2FDC - chains D and A; structure by X-ray diffraction, 3.30 A resolution.

[Chain D]
Molecule: 20-nt DNA strand
Sequence (20 nucleotides; each row starts with the number of its first residue):
     1 CGGCTCCATC TCTACCGCAA
Disordered / not traced: 1-14, 20

[Chain A]
Name: UvrABC system protein B
From: Bacillus caldotenax
UniProt: P56981 (UVRB_BACCA); aligned to UniProt positions 1-658 over residues 1-658 (the alignment contains insertions or deletions, so no single offset holds)
Sequence (658 residues; numbered 1 to 658; the number before each row is that of its first residue):
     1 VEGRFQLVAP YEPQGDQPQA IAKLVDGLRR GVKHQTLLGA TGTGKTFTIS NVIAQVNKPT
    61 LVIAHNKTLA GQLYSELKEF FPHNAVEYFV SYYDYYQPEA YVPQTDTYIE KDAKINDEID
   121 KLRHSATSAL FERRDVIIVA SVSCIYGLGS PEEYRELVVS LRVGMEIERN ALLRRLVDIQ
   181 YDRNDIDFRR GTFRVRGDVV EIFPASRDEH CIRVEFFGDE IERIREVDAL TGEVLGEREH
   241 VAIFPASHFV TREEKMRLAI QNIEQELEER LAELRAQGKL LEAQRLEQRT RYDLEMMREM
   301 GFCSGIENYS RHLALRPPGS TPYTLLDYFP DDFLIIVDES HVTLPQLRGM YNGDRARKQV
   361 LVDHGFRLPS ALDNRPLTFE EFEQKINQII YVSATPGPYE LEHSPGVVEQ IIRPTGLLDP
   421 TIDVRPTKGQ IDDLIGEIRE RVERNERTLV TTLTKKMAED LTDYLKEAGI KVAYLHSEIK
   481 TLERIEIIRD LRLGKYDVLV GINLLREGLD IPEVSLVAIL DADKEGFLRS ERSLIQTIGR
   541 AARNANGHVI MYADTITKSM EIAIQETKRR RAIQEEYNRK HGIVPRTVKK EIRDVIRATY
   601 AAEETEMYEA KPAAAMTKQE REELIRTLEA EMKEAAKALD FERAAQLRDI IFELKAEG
Disordered / not traced: 160-242, 477-482, 595-658
From the paper describing this entry:
  - binding site for the 20-nt DNA strand (chain D): Lys67, Ser91, Tyr92, Tyr93, Tyr96, Pro98, Lys111, Ser141, Ser143, Phe249, Phe302, Ser304, Ile306, Leu313, Gln346, Arg357
  - binding site for the 20-nt DNA strand: Tyr96, Gln97, Phe527
  - mutagenesis - K111A (about 50%), F249A, F527A: decreased catalytic activity (citing earlier work)
  - mutagenesis - Y92A/Y93A: increased binding to undamaged DNA (citing earlier work)
  - contacts within the chain: Tyr92-Tyr93 (pi stacking), Tyr93-Tyr96 (pi stacking)
  - mutagenesis - Y95A: decreased binding to 50-mer dsDNA
  - mutagenesis - Y95A: decreased catalytic activity on 50-mer dsDNA

[How chain D and chain A interact]
Contacting residue pairs (33; chain D residue first):
  DC15(D) with His65(A), sugar contact; Asn66(A), sugar contact; Lys67(A), phosphate contact; Ser141(A), phosphate contact; Gln346(A), hydrogen bond to the sugar; Met350(A), base contact
  DC16(D) with Ser91(A), hydrogen bond to the phosphate; Ser141(A), hydrogen bond to the phosphate; Ser143(A), phosphate contact; Tyr146(A), sugar contact
  DG17(D) with Ser91(A), hydrogen bond to the phosphate; Tyr93(A), phosphate contact; Tyr96(A), stacking on the base; Pro98(A), base contact; Arg123(A), salt bridge to the phosphate; Ser143(A), phosphate contact; Tyr146(A), sugar contact; Arg357(A), base contact
  DC18(D) with Tyr93(A), hydrogen bond to the phosphate; Lys111(A), phosphate contact; Phe249(A), stacking on the base; Ile306(A), base contact; Glu307(A), sugar contact; Ser310(A), base contact; Asn374(A), phosphate contact
  DA19(D) with Tyr92(A), hydrogen bond to the phosphate; Tyr93(A), hydrogen bond to the phosphate; Lys111(A), salt bridge to the phosphate; Ile115(A), phosphate contact; Phe302(A), base contact; Ser304(A), sugar contact; Gly305(A), hydrogen bond to the phosphate; Glu307(A), phosphate contact
Interface residues without a listed pair, chain A (31 interface residues in all): Val90, Ala113, Val142, Gly147, Met300, Leu313

[Overview]
5 residues of chain D and 31 residues of chain A are in contact, with 8 hydrogen bonds, 2 salt bridges and 2
aromatic stacking contacts. Among the polar pairs are DC15(D)-Gln346(A), DC16(D)-Ser91(A) and
DC16(D)-Ser141(A). The paper reports a binding site for the 20-nt DNA strand (chain D) at Lys67(A), Ser91(A)
and Tyr92(A) among others; K111A, F249A and F527A of chain A reduce catalytic activity; 5 substitutions were
tested in all.
Here chain D is a 20-nt DNA strand and chain A is UvrABC system protein B (Bacillus caldotenax). Entry 2FDC
(Structural Basis of DNA Damage Recognition and Processing by UvrB: crystal structure of a UvrB/DNA complex)
was determined by X-ray diffraction.
